PDB entry 4K4D | X-ray diffraction, 2.17 A resolution | chains A and B

[Chain A (and B)]
Protein: Proofreading thioesterase EntH
From: Escherichia coli
Notes: EC 3.1.2.-; chain B of this document is another copy of the same molecule, construct and numbering; everything in this record applies to it too
Reference sequence: P0A8Y8 (ENTH_ECOLI); numbering as in UniProt (aligned over 1-137)
Chain sequence (137 residues; numbered 1 to 137; the number before each row is that of its first residue):
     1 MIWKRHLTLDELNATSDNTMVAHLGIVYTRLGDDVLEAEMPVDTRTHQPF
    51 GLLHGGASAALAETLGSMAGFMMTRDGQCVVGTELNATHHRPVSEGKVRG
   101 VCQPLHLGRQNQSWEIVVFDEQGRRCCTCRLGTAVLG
Residues lining bound ligands:
  - 2,4-dihydroxyphenacyl coenzyme A (HFQ), molecule 1: Q48, P49, L53, H54, G55, H89, H90, R91, P92
  - 2,4-dihydroxyphenacyl coenzyme A (HFQ), molecule 2: E63, T64, S67, M68, V81, G82, A134, L136
Curated features (UniProtKB/Swiss-Prot):
  - active site: E63 (Nucleophile or proton acceptor)
  - binding site (substrate): Q48, H54, G55, G82, H89 to P92
  - mutagenesis: Q48 (Q48A: Loss of activity; Q48N: 290-fold decrease in activity toward salicylyl-CoA), H54 (H54A: 229-fold decrease in activity toward salicylyl-CoA. Loss of activity toward benzoyl-CoA), E63 (E63A/D/Q: Loss of activity), T64 (T64S: 13-fold decrease in activity toward salicylyl-CoA), S67 (S67A: 140-fold decrease in activity toward salicylyl-CoA; S67C: 104-fold decrease in activity toward salicylyl-CoA), M68 (M68A: 130-fold decrease in activity toward salicylyl-CoA; M68V: 47-fold increase in catalytic efficiency toward 1,4-dihydroxy-2-naphthoyl-CoA and 10-fold increase in catalytic efficiency toward ...)
What the authors report for this chain:
  - binding site for 2,4-dihydroxyphenacyl coenzyme A: H54, G55
  - mutagenesis - Q48A, H54A, E63A: abolished catalytic activity
  - catalytic residues: Q48
  - specificity-determining residues: M68
  - mutagenesis - M68V (50-fold): increased catalytic activity on 1,4-dihydroxynapthoyl-CoA (citing earlier work)
  - mutagenesis - M68V (10-fold): increased catalytic activity on lauroyl-CoA (citing earlier work)

[Chain A / chain B interface]
Pairs across the interface (61):
  T15(A) with P49(B)
  N18(A) with T44(B)
  T19(A) with T44(B); H47(B); Q48(B); P49(B)
  M20(A) with M20(B), hydrophobic; L24(B), hydrophobic; T44(B); R45(B); T46(B); H47(B), hydrogen bond (backbone-backbone); H54(B); A57(B)
  H23(A) with H23(B), hydrogen bond (side chain-backbone); R45(B)
  T44(A) with N18(B); T19(B); M20(B), hydrogen bond (backbone-backbone)
  R45(A) with M20(B); H23(B)
  T46(A) with M20(B)
  H47(A) with T19(B); M20(B), hydrogen bond (backbone-backbone)
  Q48(A) with T19(B)
  P49(A) with T15(B); T19(B)
  F50(A) with C79(B), hydrophobic
  H54(A) with M20(B); A60(B); T64(B), hydrogen bond
  G55(A) with E63(B)
  G56(A) with A60(B); E63(B)
  A57(A) with M20(B)
  A59(A) with A59(B), hydrophobic
  A60(A) with H54(B); G56(B)
  E63(A) with G55(B); G56(B); H89(B), salt bridge
  T64(A) with H54(B), hydrogen bond
  C79(A) with F50(B), hydrophobic
  G82(A) with H89(B)
  T83(A) with A87(B); T88(B); H89(B), hydrogen bond (backbone-backbone)
  E84(A) with A87(B); T88(B), hydrogen bond
  L85(A) with N86(B); A87(B), hydrogen bond (backbone-backbone)
  N86(A) with L85(B); N86(B)
  A87(A) with T83(B); E84(B); L85(B), hydrogen bond (backbone-backbone)
  T88(A) with T83(B); E84(B), hydrogen bond
  H89(A) with E63(B), salt bridge; G82(B); T83(B), hydrogen bond (backbone-backbone)
Other interface residues (no listed pair), chain A (31 interface residues in all): V21, L24
Other interface residues (no listed pair), chain B (31 interface residues in all): V21

[Summary]
Chain A and chain B each contribute 31 residues to their interface; the contacts include 12 hydrogen bonds and
2 salt bridges. Polar contacts include E63(A)-H89(B), H23(A)-H23(B) and H54(A)-T64(B). Chain A binds
2,4-dihydroxyphenacyl coenzyme A. The paper reports the catalytic residue Q48(A); Q48A, H54A and E63A of chain
A abolish catalytic activity.
Chain A and chain B are both Proofreading thioesterase EntH (Escherichia coli); the structure, X-ray crystal
structure of E. coli YbdB complexed with 2,4-dihydroxyphenacyl-CoA, was determined by X-ray diffraction,
deposited together with 4K49, 4K4A, 4K4B and 4K4C.
